PDB entry 8YXI | X-ray diffraction, 2.40 A resolution | chains C and B of the 3 polymer chains in the assembly

# Chain C
Molecule: heavy chain
From: Mus musculus
Sequence (222 residues; numbered 1 to 222; the number before each row is that of its first residue):
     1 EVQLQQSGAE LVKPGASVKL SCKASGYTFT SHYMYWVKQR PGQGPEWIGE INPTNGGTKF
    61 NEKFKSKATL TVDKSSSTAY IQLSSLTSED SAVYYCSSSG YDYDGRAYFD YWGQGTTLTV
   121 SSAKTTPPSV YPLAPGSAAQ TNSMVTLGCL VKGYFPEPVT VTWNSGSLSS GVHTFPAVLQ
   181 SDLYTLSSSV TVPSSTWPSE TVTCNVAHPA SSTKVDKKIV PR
Not modelled in the structure: 137-140
Disulfide bonds: Cys22-Cys96, Cys149-Cys204
What the authors report for this chain:
  - binding site for N-acetylglucosamine: Arg106

# Chain B
Molecule: light chain
From: Mus musculus
Sequence (212 residues; numbered 1 to 212; the number before each row is that of its first residue):
     1 DVVMTQTPKF LLVSAGDRVT ITCKASQSVS NDVAWYQQKP GQSPKLLIYY ASYRYTGVPD
    61 RFTGSGYGTD FTFTISAVQA EDLAVYFCQQ NYNSPYTFGG GTKLEIKRAD AAPTVSIFPP
   121 SSEQLTSGGA SVVCFLNNFY PKDINVKWKI DGSERQNGVL NSWTDQDSKD STYSMSSTLT
   181 LTKDEYERHN SYTCEATHKT STSPIVKSFN RG
Disulfide bonds: Cys23-Cys88, Cys134-Cys194

# How chain C and chain B interact
Contacting residue pairs (76):
  Tyr35(C) - Tyr96(B)
  Gln39(C) - Gln38(B)  hydrogen bond
  Pro45(C) - Phe87(B)  hydrophobic
  Pro45(C) - Phe98(B)
  Glu46(C) - Phe98(B)
  Trp47(C) - Gln89(B)
  Trp47(C) - Pro95(B)  hydrophobic
  Trp47(C) - Tyr96(B)
  Trp47(C) - Phe98(B)
  Glu50(C) - Tyr96(B)
  Lys59(C) - Ser94(B)
  Asn61(C) - Pro95(B)
  Tyr95(C) - Gln38(B)
  Tyr95(C) - Gln42(B)  hydrogen bond (side chain-backbone)
  Tyr95(C) - Ser43(B)
  Ser99(C) - Tyr36(B)
  Tyr101(C) - Tyr50(B)
  Tyr108(C) - Leu46(B)  hydrophobic
  Tyr108(C) - Tyr49(B)  hydrophobic
  Tyr108(C) - Tyr50(B)  hydrophobic
  Tyr108(C) - Tyr55(B)
  Tyr108(C) - Asn91(B)
  Phe109(C) - Tyr55(B)
  Asp110(C) - Tyr36(B)  hydrogen bond
  Asp110(C) - Leu46(B)
  Asp110(C) - Tyr55(B)  hydrogen bond (backbone-side chain)
  Trp112(C) - Tyr36(B)  hydrophobic
  Trp112(C) - Ser43(B)
  Trp112(C) - Pro44(B)
  Gly113(C) - Ser43(B)
  Tyr131(C) - Ser121(B)
  Tyr131(C) - Gln124(B)
  Tyr131(C) - Ser127(B)  hydrogen bond
  Pro132(C) - Ser121(B)
  Pro132(C) - Glu123(B)
  Leu133(C) - Phe118(B)
  Leu133(C) - Val133(B)  hydrophobic
  Leu133(C) - Phe135(B)  hydrophobic
  Ala134(C) - Phe118(B)
  Pro135(C) - Phe118(B)  hydrophobic
  Thr146(C) - Ser116(B)
  Thr146(C) - Phe118(B)
  Thr146(C) - Asn137(B)
  Leu147(C) - Phe135(B)
  Gly148(C) - Phe135(B)
  Leu150(C) - Ser131(B)
  Lys152(C) - Gln124(B)
  Lys152(C) - Ser131(B)
  Lys152(C) - Thr180(B)
  His173(C) - Asn137(B)
  His173(C) - Asn138(B)  hydrogen bond
  His173(C) - Ser174(B)
  Thr174(C) - Thr164(B)
  Phe175(C) - Phe135(B)  hydrophobic
  Phe175(C) - Asn137(B)
  Phe175(C) - Ser162(B)
  Phe175(C) - Thr164(B)
  Phe175(C) - Ser174(B)
  Phe175(C) - Met175(B)
  Phe175(C) - Ser176(B)
  Pro176(C) - Ser162(B)
  Pro176(C) - Trp163(B)
  Pro176(C) - Thr164(B)
  Val178(C) - Leu160(B)  hydrophobic
  Val178(C) - Asn161(B)
  Val178(C) - Ser162(B)
  Gln180(C) - Leu160(B)
  Ser187(C) - Val133(B)
  Ser187(C) - Phe135(B)
  Ser187(C) - Ser176(B)  hydrogen bond
  Ser188(C) - Phe135(B)
  Ser189(C) - Phe135(B)
  Ser189(C) - Asn137(B)  hydrogen bond
  Lys217(C) - Glu123(B)  salt bridge
  Arg222(C) - Pro119(B)
  Arg222(C) - Pro120(B)  hydrogen bond (side chain-backbone)
Also at the interface, not in a pair above, chain C (44 interface residues in all): Val37, Phe60, Tyr103, Tyr111, Gly136, Thr185, Thr191
Also at the interface, not in a pair above, chain B (41 interface residues in all): Ile117, Asp167, Thr178

# Overview
The interface between chain C and chain B involves 44 residues on one side and 41 on the other, with 9
hydrogen bonds and 1 salt bridge. Polar contacts include Lys217(C)-Glu123(B), Gln39(C)-Gln38(B) and
Tyr95(C)-Gln42(B). From the paper: a binding site for N-acetylglucosamine at Arg106(C).
Chain C is heavy chain and chain B is light chain, both from Mus musculus; the structure, Crystal structure of
SFTSV Gn in complex with a neutralizing antibody 40C10, was determined by X-ray diffraction.
